PDB entry 7WV9 | electron microscopy, 3.36 A resolution | chains A and B of the 5 polymer chains in the assembly

# Chain A
Protein: Guanine nucleotide-binding protein G(i) subunit alpha-2
Organism: Homo sapiens
UniProtKB: P04899 (GNAI2_HUMAN); numbering as in UniProt (aligned over 1-355)
Sequence (355 residues; each row starts with the number of its first residue):
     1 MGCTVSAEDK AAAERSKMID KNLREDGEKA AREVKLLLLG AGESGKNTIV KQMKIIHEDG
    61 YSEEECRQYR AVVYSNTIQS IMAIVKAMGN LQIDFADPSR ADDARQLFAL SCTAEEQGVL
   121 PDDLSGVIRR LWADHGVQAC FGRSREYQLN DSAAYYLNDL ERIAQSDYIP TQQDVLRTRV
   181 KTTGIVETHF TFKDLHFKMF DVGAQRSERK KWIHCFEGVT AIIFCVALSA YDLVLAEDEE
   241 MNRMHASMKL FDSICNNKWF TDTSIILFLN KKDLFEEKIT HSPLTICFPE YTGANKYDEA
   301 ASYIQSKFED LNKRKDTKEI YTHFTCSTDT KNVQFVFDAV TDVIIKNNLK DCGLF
Disordered / not traced: 1-3, 55-182
Differences from the reference sequence: engineered mutation Asn47 (Ser in P04899), Ala204 (Gly in P04899), Ala246 (Glu in P04899), Ser327 (Ala in P04899)
Curated features (UniProtKB/Swiss-Prot):
  - region: Lys35 to Lys46, Thr48 (G1 motif), Asp174 to Thr182 (G2 motif), Phe197 to Gly203, Gln205, Arg206 (G3 motif), Ile266 to Asp273 (G4 motif), Thr325, Cys326, Thr328 to Thr330 (G5 motif)
  - binding site (GTP): Leu176 to Thr182, Asp201 to Gly203, Gln205, Asn270 to Asp273
  - binding site (Mg(2+)): Thr182
  - modified residue: Arg179 (ADP-ribosylarginine), Gln205 (Deamidated glutamine), Cys352 (ADP-ribosylcysteine)
  - lipidation: Gly2 (N-myristoyl glycine), Cys3 (S-palmitoyl cysteine)

# Chain B
Protein: Guanine nucleotide-binding protein G(I)/G(S)/G(T) subunit beta-1
Organism: Homo sapiens
UniProtKB: P62873 (GBB1_HUMAN); residue numbers follow UniProt; this construct covers 2-340
Sequence (359 residues; each row starts with the number of its first residue; numbers below 1 keep their minus sign (Met-18 is residue -18)):
   -18 MHHHHHHHEN LYFQGGSLLQ SELDQLRQEA EQLKNQIRDA RKACADATLS QITNNIDPVG
    42 RIQMRTRRTL RGHLAKIYAM HWGTDSRLLV SASQDGKLII WDSYTTNKVH AIPLRSSWVM
   102 TCAYAPSGNY VACGGLDNIC SIYNLKTREG NVRVSRELAG HTGYLSCCRF LDDNQIVTSS
   162 GDTTCALWDI ETGQQTTTFT GHTGDVMSLS LAPDTRLFVS GACDASAKLW DVREGMCRQT
   222 FTGHESDINA ICFFPNGNAF ATGSDDATCR LFDLRADQEL MTYSHDNIIC GITSVSFSKS
   282 GRLLLAGYDD FNCNVWDALK ADRAGVLAGH DNRVSCLGVT DDGMAVATGS WDSFLKIWN
Disordered / not traced: -18 to 2
Differences from the reference sequence: initiating methionine (-18); expression tag (-17 to 1)
Curated features (UniProtKB/Swiss-Prot):
  - modified residue: Ser2 (N-acetylserine), His266 (Phosphohistidine)
  - natural variant: Leu30 (L30F: In MRD42; uncertain significance), Arg52 (R52G: In MRD42), Gly64 (G64V: In MRD42), Asp76 (D76E: In MRD42; D76G: In MRD42), Gly77 (G77S: In MRD42), Lys78 (K78R: In MRD42), Ile80 (I80N: In MRD42; I80T: In MRD42), His91 (H91R: In MRD42; uncertain significance), Ala92 (A92T: In MRD42), Pro94 (P94S: In MRD42), Leu95 (L95P: In MRD42), Arg96 (R96L: In MRD42), 5 further natural variant entries in UniProt

# How chain A and chain B interact
Contacting residue pairs (34; chain A residue first):
  Ala12(A) with Asn88(B), hydrogen bond (backbone-side chain)
  Arg15(A) with Lys89(B); Val90(B), hydrogen bond (side chain-backbone)
  Ser16(A) with Asn88(B); Lys89(B)
  Ile19(A) with Lys89(B)
  Asp20(A) with Lys89(B), salt bridge
  Leu23(A) with Gly53(B); Leu55(B); Ile80(B), hydrophobic
  Asp26(A) with Lys78(B), salt bridge
  Gly27(A) with Leu55(B)
  Thr183(A) with Thr143(B); Gly144(B)
  Gly184(A) with Leu117(B)
  Ile185(A) with Leu117(B), hydrophobic; Asp118(B)
  Phe200(A) with Trp99(B), hydrophobic
  Gln205(A) with Leu117(B); Gly144(B); Tyr145(B)
  Ser207(A) with Tyr145(B)
  Glu208(A) with Asp186(B), hydrogen bond (backbone-side chain)
  Lys211(A) with Met188(B); Asp228(B), salt bridge; Asn230(B), hydrogen bond
  His214(A) with Lys57(B)
  Cys215(A) with Tyr59(B), hydrogen bond; Gln75(B), hydrogen bond (backbone-side chain); Trp99(B); Met101(B), hydrophobic
  Phe216(A) with Trp99(B), hydrophobic
  Glu217(A) with Trp332(B)
  Trp259(A) with Arg314(B)
Interface residues without a listed pair, chain A (23 interface residues in all): Ala13, Trp212
Interface residues without a listed pair, chain B (30 interface residues in all): His54, Thr87, His91, Ala92, Asn119, Cys204, Asp246

# Overview
23 residues of chain A and 30 residues of chain B are in contact; the contacts include 6 hydrogen bonds and 3
salt bridges. Among the polar pairs are Asp20(A)-Lys89(B), Asp26(A)-Lys78(B) and Lys211(A)-Asp228(B). UniProt
lists 15 GTP-binding residues and Mg2+-binding residue Thr182(A) on chain A.
Here chain A is Guanine nucleotide-binding protein G(i) subunit alpha-2 and chain B is Guanine
nucleotide-binding protein G(I)/G(S)/G(T) subunit beta-1, both from Homo sapiens. Entry 7WV9 (Allosteric
modulator ZCZ011 binding to CP55940-bound cannabinoid receptor 1 in complex with Gi protein) was determined by
electron microscopy together with 7FEE from the same study.
